2F36 - chains A and B of the 4 polymer chains in the assembly; structure by X-ray diffraction, 2.11 A resolution.

# Chain A (and B)
Name: Glutamate receptor, ionotropic kainate 1
Source organism: Rattus norvegicus
Notes: fragment: GluR5 ligand binding core (sequence database 446-559 and 682-821); chain B of this document is another copy of the same molecule, construct and numbering; everything in this record applies to it too
UniProt: P22756 (GRIK1_RAT); the construct has insertions or renumbered stretches relative to UniProt, so the offset changes along the chain: 3-116 = UniProt 446-559; 119-258 = UniProt 682-821
Amino-acid sequence (258 residues; row label = number of the first residue in the row):
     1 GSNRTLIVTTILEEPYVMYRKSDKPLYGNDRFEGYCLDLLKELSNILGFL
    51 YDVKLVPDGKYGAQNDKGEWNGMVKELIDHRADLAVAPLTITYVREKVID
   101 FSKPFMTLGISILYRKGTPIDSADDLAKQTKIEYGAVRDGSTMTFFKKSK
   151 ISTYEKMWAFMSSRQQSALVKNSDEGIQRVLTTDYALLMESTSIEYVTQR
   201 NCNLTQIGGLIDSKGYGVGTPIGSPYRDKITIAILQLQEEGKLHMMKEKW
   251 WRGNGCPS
Disordered / not traced: 1-4 (chain B: 1-4, 253-258)
Sequence notes: cloning artifact (1-2); linker (117-118); engineered mutation Ser258 (Glu821 in P22756)
Disulfides: Cys202-Cys256
Residues lining bound ligands: glutamic acid (GLU): Tyr61, Pro88, Leu89, Thr90, Arg95, Gly140, Ser141, Thr142, Leu188, Glu190, Tyr216
Curated features (UniProtKB/Swiss-Prot):
  - binding site (L-glutamate): Pro88, Thr90, Arg95, Ser141, Thr142, Glu190
  - glycosylation (N-linked (GlcNAc...) asparagine): Asn3, Asn203
  - modified residue: Ser162 (Phosphoserine), Thr198 (Phosphothreonine)

# Chain A / chain B interface
Pairs across the interface (37; chain A residue first):
  Ile91(A) with Leu235(B), hydrophobic
  Thr92(A) with Leu235(B)
  Tyr93(A) with Ile232(B); Leu235(B), hydrophobic; Gln236(B); Glu239(B)
  Glu96(A) with Lys103(B), salt bridge; Thr231(B); Ile232(B); Leu235(B)
  Lys97(A) with Ile232(B)
  Phe101(A) with Lys103(B), hydrogen bond (backbone-side chain)
  Ser102(A) with Lys103(B)
  Lys103(A) with Ile91(B); Glu96(B), salt bridge; Phe101(B), hydrogen bond (side chain-backbone); Ser102(B); Lys103(B)
  Phe145(A) with Glu239(B)
  Ile151(A) with Glu240(B)
  Asp212(A) with Gln238(B)
  Ser213(A) with Gln238(B), hydrogen bond (backbone-side chain)
  Arg227(A) with Arg227(B)
  Thr231(A) with Glu96(B)
  Ile232(A) with Tyr93(B); Glu96(B); Lys97(B)
  Leu235(A) with Ile91(B), hydrophobic; Thr92(B); Tyr93(B), hydrophobic; Glu96(B)
  Gln236(A) with Tyr93(B)
  Gln238(A) with Asp212(B); Ser213(B), hydrogen bond (side chain-backbone)
  Glu239(A) with Tyr93(B); Phe145(B)
  Glu240(A) with Ile151(B)
Other interface residues (no listed pair), chain A (23 interface residues in all): Asp100, Pro104, Thr107
Other interface residues (no listed pair), chain B (23 interface residues in all): Pro104, Thr107, Asp228

# Overview
The chain A/chain B interface involves 23 residues from each chain, with 4 hydrogen bonds and 2 salt bridges.
Polar pairs include Glu96(A)-Lys103(B), Phe101(A)-Lys103(B) and Ser213(A)-Gln238(B). Chain A binds glutamic
acid. Curated annotation (UniProt) lists 6 L-glutamate-binding residues on chain A.
Both chains are Glutamate receptor, ionotropic kainate 1 (Rattus norvegicus). Entry 2F36 (Crystal Structure of
the GluR5 Ligand Binding Core Dimer with Glutamate At 2.1 Angstroms Resolution) was determined by X-ray
diffraction together with 2F34 and 2F35 from the same study.
